Entry 5GNA (X-ray diffraction, 2.30 A resolution); this record covers chains A and B.

[Chain A]
Name: Flagellar protein FliT
From: Salmonella typhimurium (strain LT2 / SGSC1412 / ATCC 700720)
UniProt: P0A1N2 (FLIT_SALTY); residues 1-94 here = UniProt positions 1-94
Sequence (96 residues; row label = number of the first residue in the row; numbers below 1 keep their minus sign (Gly-1 is residue -1)):
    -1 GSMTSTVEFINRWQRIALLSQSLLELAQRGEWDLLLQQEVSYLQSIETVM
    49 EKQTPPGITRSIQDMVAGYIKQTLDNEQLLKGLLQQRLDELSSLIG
Construct notes: expression tag (-1 to 0)

[Chain B]
Name: Flagellar hook-associated protein 2
From: Salmonella typhimurium (strain LT2 / SGSC1412 / ATCC 700720)
UniProt: P16328 (FLID_SALTY); numbering as in UniProt (aligned over 401-467)
Sequence (67 residues; row label = number of the first residue in the row):
   401 DGIIDNAQDNVNATLKSLTKQYLSVSNSIDETVARYKAQFTQLDTMMSKL
   451 NNTSSYLTQQFTAMNKS
Disordered / not traced: 401-411

[Interface between chain A and chain B]
Pairs across the interface - 62 pairs, chain A then chain B:
  Phe7(A) with Met464(B), hydrophobic
  Trp11(A) with Leu457(B), hydrophobic; Gln460(B)
  Trp30(A) with Gln439(B)
  Asp31(A) with Gln439(B)
  Leu33(A) with Leu443(B), hydrophobic; Met446(B), hydrophobic
  Leu34(A) with Gln442(B); Leu443(B), hydrophobic
  Glu37(A) with Met446(B)
  Tyr40(A) with Leu457(B)
  Leu41(A) with Lys449(B)
  Ile44(A) with Leu457(B), hydrophobic
  Val47(A) with Tyr456(B), hydrogen bond (backbone-side chain)
  Met48(A) with Tyr456(B)
  Thr52(A) with Met464(B)
  Arg58(A) with Met464(B), hydrogen bond (side chain-backbone); Asn465(B); Lys466(B), hydrogen bond (side chain-backbone); Ser467(B)
  Gln61(A) with Met464(B); Lys466(B)
  Val64(A) with Met464(B), hydrophobic
  Ala65(A) with Phe461(B); Met464(B); Asn465(B)
  Ile68(A) with Leu457(B); Phe461(B), hydrophobic
  Lys69(A) with Phe461(B)
  Thr71(A) with Leu457(B)
  Leu72(A) with Ser454(B); Leu457(B), hydrophobic; Thr458(B)
  Glu75(A) with Leu450(B); Thr453(B), hydrogen bond; Ser454(B), hydrogen bond; Leu457(B)
  Leu78(A) with Met446(B), hydrophobic; Leu450(B), hydrophobic
  Lys79(A) with Met447(B); Leu450(B), hydrogen bond (side chain-backbone); Asn451(B); Ser454(B), hydrogen bond
  Leu82(A) with Leu443(B), hydrophobic; Met446(B), hydrophobic; Met447(B); Leu450(B), hydrophobic
  Gln83(A) with Met447(B)
  Arg85(A) with Gln439(B), hydrogen bond; Leu443(B)
  Leu86(A) with Phe440(B); Leu443(B), hydrophobic; Asp444(B); Met447(B), hydrophobic
  Leu89(A) with Tyr436(B), hydrophobic; Gln439(B); Phe440(B), hydrophobic; Leu443(B), hydrophobic
  Ser90(A) with Phe440(B)
  Leu92(A) with Tyr436(B), hydrophobic
  Ile93(A) with Tyr436(B), hydrophobic; Lys437(B)
Interface residues without a listed pair, chain A (33 interface residues in all): Leu21
Interface residues without a listed pair, chain B (24 interface residues in all): Val433

[Overview]
Chain A and chain B form an interface of 33 and 24 residues respectively, with 8 hydrogen bonds. Among the
polar pairs are Val47(A)-Tyr456(B), Arg58(A)-Met464(B) and Arg58(A)-Lys466(B).
Here chain A is Flagellar protein FliT and chain B is Flagellar hook-associated protein 2, both from
Salmonella typhimurium (strain LT2 / SGSC1412 / ATCC 700720). Entry 5GNA (Crystal Structure of flagellin
assembly related protein) was determined by X-ray diffraction.
